PDB entry 2ZI4 | X-ray diffraction, 2.10 A resolution | chain A

[Chain A]
Molecule: Deoxycytidine kinase
From: Homo sapiens
Notes: EC 2.7.1.74
UniProt: P27707 (DCK_HUMAN); numbering as in UniProt (aligned over 1-260)
Sequence (279 residues; each row starts with the number of its first residue; numbers below 1 keep their minus sign (Met-18 is residue -18)):
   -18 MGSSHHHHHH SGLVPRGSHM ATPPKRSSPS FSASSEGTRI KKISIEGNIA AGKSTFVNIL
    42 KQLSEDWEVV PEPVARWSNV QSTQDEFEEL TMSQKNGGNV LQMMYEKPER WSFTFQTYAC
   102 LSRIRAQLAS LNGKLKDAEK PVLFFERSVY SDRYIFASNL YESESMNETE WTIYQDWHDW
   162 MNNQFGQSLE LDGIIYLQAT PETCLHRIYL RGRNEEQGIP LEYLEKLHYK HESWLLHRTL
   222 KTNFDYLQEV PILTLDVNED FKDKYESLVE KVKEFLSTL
Disordered / not traced: -18 to 19, 64-76
Construct notes: expression tag (-18 to 0); engineered mutation Ser9 (Cys in P27707), Ser45 (Cys in P27707), Ser59 (Cys in P27707), Ser146 (Cys in P27707)
Curated features (UniProtKB/Swiss-Prot):
  - active site: Glu127 (Proton acceptor)
  - binding site (ATP): Gly28 to Thr36, Arg188 to Arg192, Glu240 to Phe242
  - binding site (substrate): Glu53, Tyr86, Gln97, Arg128, Asp133, Glu197
  - modified residue: Ser11 (Phosphoserine), Ser15 (Phosphoserine), Thr72 (Phosphothreonine), Ser74 (Phosphoserine)
Ion coordination: Mg2+: Ser35, Glu127 (together with ADP)
Residues lining bound ligands:
  - L-2'-deoxyadenosine (3L1; (2S,3R,5S)-5-(6-amino-9H-purin-9-yl)-tetrahydro-2-(hydroxymethyl)furan-3-ol): Ile30, Glu53, Val55, Trp58, Leu82, Met85, Tyr86, Phe96, Gln97, Ala100, Arg104, Arg128, Asp133, Phe137, Leu141, Arg194, Glu197, Tyr204
  - ADP (adenosine-5'-diphosphate): Asn29, Ile30, Ala31, Ala32, Gly33, Lys34, Ser35, Thr36, Glu127, Arg188, Leu191, Arg192, Val238, Glu240, Asp241, Phe242
What the authors report for this chain:
  - binding site for L-2'-deoxyadenosine: Glu53, Tyr86
  - conformationally variable residues (side-chain flip): Gln97, Arg192
  - catalytic residues: Glu53 (proposed by the authors, not directly observed)

[Overview]
Ligands of chain A: L-2'-deoxyadenosine and ADP. Ser35 and Glu127 coordinate Mg2+. Curated annotation
(UniProt) lists active-site residue Glu127, 17 ATP-binding residues and 6 substrate-binding residues. The
paper reports the catalytic residue Glu53; a binding site for L-2'-deoxyadenosine at Glu53 and Tyr86.
Chain A is Deoxycytidine kinase (Homo sapiens); the structure, C4S dCK variant of dCK in complex with
L-dA+ADP, was determined by X-ray diffraction together with 2ZI3, 2ZI5 and 2ZI6 from the same study.
